Entry 8QBX (electron microscopy, 2.20 A resolution); this record covers chains H and GA of the 60 polymer chains in the assembly.

== Chain H (and GA) ==
Name: Penton protein
Source organism: Human adenovirus sp
Notes: chain GA of this document is another copy of the same molecule, construct and numbering; everything in this record applies to it too
UniProt: Q2Y0H9 (Q2Y0H9_ADE03); aligned to UniProt positions 1-555 over residues 1-555 (the alignment contains insertions or deletions, so no single offset holds)
Chain sequence (555 residues; each row starts with the number of its first residue):
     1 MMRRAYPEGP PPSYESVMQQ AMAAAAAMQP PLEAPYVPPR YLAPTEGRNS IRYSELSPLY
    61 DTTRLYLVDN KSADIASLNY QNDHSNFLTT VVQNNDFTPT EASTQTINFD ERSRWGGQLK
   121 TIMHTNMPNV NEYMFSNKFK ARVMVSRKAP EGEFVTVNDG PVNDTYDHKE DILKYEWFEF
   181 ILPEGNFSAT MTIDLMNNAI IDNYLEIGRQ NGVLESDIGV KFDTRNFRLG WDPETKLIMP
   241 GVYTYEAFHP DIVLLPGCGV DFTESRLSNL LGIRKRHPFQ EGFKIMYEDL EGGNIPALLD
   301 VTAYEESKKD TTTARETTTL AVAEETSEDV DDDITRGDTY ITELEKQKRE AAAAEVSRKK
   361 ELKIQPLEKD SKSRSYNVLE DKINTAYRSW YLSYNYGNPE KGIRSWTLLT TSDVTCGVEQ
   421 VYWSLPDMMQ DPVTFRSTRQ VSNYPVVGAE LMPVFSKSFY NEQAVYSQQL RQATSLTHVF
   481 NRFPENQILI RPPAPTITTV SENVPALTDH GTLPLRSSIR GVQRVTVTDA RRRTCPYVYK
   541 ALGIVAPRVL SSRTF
Unresolved in the structure: 1-47, 149-170, 299-363, 462-477, 554-555
Construct notes: conflict Met2 (Arg in Q2Y0H9), Ala21 (Gln28 in Q2Y0H9), Ala27 (Met31 in Q2Y0H9), Met28 (Ile32 in Q2Y0H9), Tyr36 (Phe40 in Q2Y0H9), Arg64 (Lys68 in Q2Y0H9), Val418 (Ala407 in Q2Y0H9), Ser442 (Asn431 in Q2Y0H9); insertion (22-24, 153-154, 160-164, 314-315, 330-331, 344-345, 357-358)
From the paper describing this entry:
  - self-association interface (contacts with another copy of this molecule); pairs are residue here / residue on that copy: Arg48-Ser113 (hydrogen bond)

== Interface between chain H and chain GA ==
Pairs across the interface - 61 pairs, chain H then chain GA:
  Arg48(H) with Asp110(GA); Arg112(GA); Ser113(GA), hydrogen bond; Val549(GA); Ser551(GA); Ser552(GA)
  Asn49(H) with Tyr60(GA); Asp61(GA), hydrogen bond; Trp115(GA)
  Ser50(H) with Leu59(GA); Tyr60(GA); Asp110(GA), hydrogen bond (backbone-backbone); Trp115(GA)
  Ile51(H) with Leu59(GA), hydrogen bond (backbone-backbone); Thr62(GA); Thr63(GA); Asn108(GA); Phe109(GA), hydrophobic; Trp115(GA), hydrophobic
  Arg52(H) with Ile107(GA); Asn108(GA), hydrogen bond (backbone-backbone); Asp110(GA), salt bridge
  Tyr53(H) with Val92(GA); Asn94(GA); Gln105(GA), hydrogen bond; Thr106(GA)
  Ser54(H) with Gln105(GA); Thr106(GA), hydrogen bond (backbone-backbone)
  Glu55(H) with Phe97(GA); Gln105(GA)
  Leu59(H) with Ser50(GA); Ile51(GA), hydrogen bond (backbone-backbone)
  Tyr60(H) with Asn49(GA); Ser50(GA)
  Asp61(H) with Asn49(GA), hydrogen bond
  Thr62(H) with Ile51(GA)
  Thr63(H) with Ile51(GA)
  Val92(H) with Tyr53(GA)
  Asn94(H) with Tyr53(GA)
  Phe97(H) with Glu55(GA)
  Gln105(H) with Tyr53(GA), hydrogen bond; Ser54(GA); Glu55(GA)
  Thr106(H) with Tyr53(GA); Ser54(GA), hydrogen bond (backbone-backbone)
  Ile107(H) with Arg52(GA)
  Asn108(H) with Ile51(GA); Arg52(GA), hydrogen bond (backbone-backbone)
  Phe109(H) with Ser50(GA); Ile51(GA), hydrophobic
  Asp110(H) with Arg48(GA); Ser50(GA), hydrogen bond (backbone-backbone); Arg52(GA), salt bridge
  Arg112(H) with Arg48(GA)
  Ser113(H) with Arg48(GA), hydrogen bond
  Trp115(H) with Asn49(GA); Ser50(GA); Ile51(GA), hydrophobic
  Val549(H) with Arg48(GA)
  Ser551(H) with Arg48(GA)
  Ser552(H) with Arg48(GA)

== Overview ==
The chain H/chain GA interface involves 28 residues from each chain, with 14 hydrogen bonds and 2 salt
bridges. Polar contacts include Arg52(H)-Asp110(GA), Arg48(H)-Ser113(GA) and Asn49(H)-Asp61(GA). From the
paper: a self-association interface involving Arg48(H) and Ser113(H).
Both chains are Penton protein (Human adenovirus sp). Entry 8QBX (Chimeric Adenovirus-derived dodecamer) was
determined by electron microscopy (same publication as 8COI and 8QB3).
